PDB entry 5T8P | X-ray diffraction, 2.32 A resolution | chain A

[Chain A]
Molecule: Mitogen-activated protein kinase kinase kinase 14
Source organism: Mus musculus
Notes: EC 2.7.11.25
UniProt: Q9WUL6 (M3K14_MOUSE); residues 329-675 here = UniProt positions 329-675
Chain sequence (349 residues; each row starts with the number of its first residue):
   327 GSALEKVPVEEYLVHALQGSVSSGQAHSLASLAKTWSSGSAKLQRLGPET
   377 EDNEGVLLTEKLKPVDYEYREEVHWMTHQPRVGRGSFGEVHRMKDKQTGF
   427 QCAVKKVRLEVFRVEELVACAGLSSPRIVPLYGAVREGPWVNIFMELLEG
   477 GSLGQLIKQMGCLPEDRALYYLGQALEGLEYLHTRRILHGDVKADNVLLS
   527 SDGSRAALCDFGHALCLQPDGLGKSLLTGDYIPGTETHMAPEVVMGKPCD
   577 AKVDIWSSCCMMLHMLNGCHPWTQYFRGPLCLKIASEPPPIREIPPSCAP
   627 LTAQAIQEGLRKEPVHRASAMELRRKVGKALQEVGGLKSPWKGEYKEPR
Unresolved in the structure: 327-332, 364-377, 549-550
Sequence notes: expression tag (327-328)
Small-molecule neighbours: 774 (6,7-dihydrothieno[4,5]oxepino[1,2-C]pyridine-2-carboxamide): Arg-410, Gly-411, Val-416, Ala-429, Lys-431, Met-471, Glu-472, Leu-473, Leu-474, Ser-478, Gln-481, Asp-521, Asn-522, Leu-524, Cys-535, Asp-536
UniProt features mapped onto this chain:
  - active site: Asp-517 (Proton acceptor)
  - binding site (ATP): Val-408 to Val-416, Lys-431
  - modified residue: Thr-561 (Phosphothreonine)

[Overview]
Bound to chain A: compound 774. From UniProt: active-site residue Asp-517 and 10 ATP-binding residues.
Chain A is Mitogen-activated protein kinase kinase kinase 14 (Mus musculus); the structure, Crystal structure
of murine NF-kappaB inducing kinase (NIK) bound to benzoxepin compound 2, was determined by X-ray diffraction
together with 5T8F, 5T8O and 5T8Q from the same study.
